PDB entry 8C8I | X-ray diffraction, 3.20 A resolution | chains A and F of the 6 polymer chains in the assembly

# Chain A
Molecule: Deoxyuridine 5'-triphosphate nucleotidohydrolase, mitochondrial
From: Homo sapiens
Notes: EC 3.6.1.23
Reference sequence: P33316 (DUT_HUMAN); residues 24-151 here correspond to UniProt positions 112-239 (UniProt number = residue number + 88)
Amino-acid sequence (128 residues; each row starts with the number of its first residue):
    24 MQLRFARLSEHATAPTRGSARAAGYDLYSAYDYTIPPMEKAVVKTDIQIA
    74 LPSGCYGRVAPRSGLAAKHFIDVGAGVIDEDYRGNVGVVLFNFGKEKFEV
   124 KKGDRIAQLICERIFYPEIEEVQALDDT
Not modelled in the structure: 151
Curated features (UniProtKB/Swiss-Prot):
  - binding site (dUTP): R85 to G87, G99 to Y105, G110

# Chain F
Molecule: Orf20
From: Staphylococcus aureus
Reference sequence: Q9F0J8 (Q9F0J8_STAAU); residues 7-153 here = UniProt positions 7-153
Amino-acid sequence (147 residues; row label = number of the first residue in the row):
     7 MAELPTHYGTIIKTLRKYMKLTQSKLSERTGFSQNTISNHENGNRNIGVN
    57 EIEIYGKGLGIPSYILHRISDEFKEKGYSPTLNDFGKFDKMYSYVNKAYY
   107 NDGDIYYSSYDLYDETIKLLELLKESKINVNDIDYDYVLKLYKQILS
Not modelled in the structure: 7
What the authors report for this chain:
  - mutagenesis - S114D (T_M_ = 47.8 degC), S114E (T_M_ = 49.5 degC): decreased stability

# Interface between chain A and chain F
Pairs across the interface (20):
  V100(A) with Y112(F), hydrogen bond (backbone-side chain)
  I101(A) with Y112(F); Y113(F)
  D102(A) with Y106(F); Y112(F), hydrogen bond
  D104(A) with Y106(F)
  Y105(A) with Y106(F); G109(F), hydrogen bond (side chain-backbone); Y112(F), hydrophobic; Y113(F)
  R106(A) with Y106(F), hydrogen bond (backbone-backbone); N107(F)
  G107(A) with Y106(F); N107(F)
  N108(A) with Y113(F)
  V109(A) with Y113(F)
  G110(A) with Y113(F), hydrogen bond (backbone-side chain)
  E143(A) with N56(F)
  E144(A) with V55(F); N56(F), hydrogen bond (backbone-side chain)
Interface residues without a listed pair, chain A (14 interface residues in all): V112, I142
Interface residues without a listed pair, chain F (10 interface residues in all): E59, Y105, D108

# In short
14 residues of chain A and 10 residues of chain F are in contact, with 6 hydrogen bonds. Polar pairs include
V100(A)-Y112(F), D102(A)-Y112(F) and Y105(A)-G109(F). Curated annotation (UniProt) lists 11 dUTP-binding
residues on chain A. The paper reports that S114D and S114E of chain F reduce stability.
Here chain A is Deoxyuridine 5'-triphosphate nucleotidohydrolase, mitochondrial (Homo sapiens) and chain F is
Orf20 (Staphylococcus aureus). Entry 8C8I (Human dUTPase in complex with a potent proteinaceous inhibitor
(Stl)) was determined by X-ray diffraction.
